PDB entry 4PRJ | X-ray diffraction, 2.80 A resolution | chain A

# Chain A
Name: Aurora kinase A
Source organism: Homo sapiens
Notes: EC 2.7.11.1; fragment: kinase domain
Reference sequence: O14965 (AURKA_HUMAN); residue numbers follow UniProt; this construct covers 124-391
Chain sequence (269 residues; row label = number of the first residue in the row):
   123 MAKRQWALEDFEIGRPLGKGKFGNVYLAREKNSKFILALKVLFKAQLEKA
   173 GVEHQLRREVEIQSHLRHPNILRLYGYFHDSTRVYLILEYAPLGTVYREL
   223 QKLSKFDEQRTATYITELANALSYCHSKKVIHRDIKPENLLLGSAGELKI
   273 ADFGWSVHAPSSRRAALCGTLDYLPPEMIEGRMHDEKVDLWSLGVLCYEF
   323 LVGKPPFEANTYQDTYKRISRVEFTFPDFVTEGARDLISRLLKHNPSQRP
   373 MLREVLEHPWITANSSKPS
Not modelled in the structure: 123-124, 143-145, 280-289, 389-391
Differences from the reference sequence: initiating methionine (123); engineered mutation Ala124 (Lys in O14965), Asn154 (Gln in O14965), Ser203 (Ala in O14965), Lys251 (Arg in O14965), Ala287 (Thr in O14965), Ala288 (Thr in O14965), Asp336 (Glu in O14965)
Swiss-Prot annotation at these positions:
  - region: His280 to Arg286, Leu289 to Leu293 (Activation segment)
  - active site: Asp256 (Proton acceptor)
  - binding site (ATP): Lys143, Lys162, Glu211 to Ala213, Glu260, Asn261, Asp274
  - modified residue: Ser342 (Phosphoserine)
  - cross-link: Lys258 (Glycyl lysine isopeptide (Lys-Gly) (interchain with G-Cter in SUMO2))
  - natural variant: Ser155 (S155R: In a colorectal adenocarcinoma sample), Val174 (V174M: In a metastatic melanoma sample)
  - mutagenesis: Lys162 (K162R: Loss of kinase activity), Phe165 (F165A: Decreases the interaction with phosphatase type 1 isoforms), Gly198 (G198N: Reduces interaction with TPX2. Reduces kinase activity tenfold. Promotes interaction with the AURKB binding partners INCENP and BIRC5 that are normally not bound by AURKA), Arg205 (R205A: Reduces ubiquitination and proteasomal degradation), Asp274 (D274N: Abolishes cilia disassembly and kinase activity), Cys290 (C290A: Enhances stability; when associated with A-393), Tyr334 (Y334A: Reduces binding to MYCN), Gln335 (Q335A: Reduces binding to MYCN), Phe346 (F346A: Decreases the interaction with phosphatase type 1 isoforms)
Small-molecule neighbours: 2VU (N-[1-(3-cyanobenzyl)-1H-pyrazol-4-yl]-6-(1H-pyrazol-4-yl)-1H-indazole-3-carboxamide): Arg137, Leu139, Val147, Ala160, Lys162, Leu194, Leu210, Glu211, Tyr212, Ala213, Pro214, Gly216, Arg220, Leu263, Ala273, Asp274

# Summary
Chain A binds compound 2VU. Curated annotation (UniProt) lists active-site residue Asp256, 8 ATP-binding
residues and 9 mutagenesis sites.
Chain A is Aurora kinase A (Homo sapiens); the structure, Aurora A kinase domain with compound 2
(N-[1-(3-cyanobenzyl)-1H-pyrazol-4-yl]-6-(1H-pyrazol-4-yl)-1H-indazole-3-carboxamide), was determined by X-ray
diffraction, deposited together with 4PQN.
